8PEW - chains H and m of the 34 polymer chains in the assembly; structure by electron microscopy, 4.30 A resolution (low resolution: residue-level contacts below are approximate; hydrogen-bond / salt-bridge calls are withheld).

[Chain H]
Name: Transcription termination factor Rho
Source organism: Escherichia coli
Notes: EC 3.6.4.-
UniProtKB: A0A0A0GPI6 (A0A0A0GPI6_ECOLX); residues 1-419 here correspond to UniProt positions 25-443 (UniProt number = residue number + 24)
Chain sequence (419 residues; numbered 1 to 419; the number before each row is that of its first residue):
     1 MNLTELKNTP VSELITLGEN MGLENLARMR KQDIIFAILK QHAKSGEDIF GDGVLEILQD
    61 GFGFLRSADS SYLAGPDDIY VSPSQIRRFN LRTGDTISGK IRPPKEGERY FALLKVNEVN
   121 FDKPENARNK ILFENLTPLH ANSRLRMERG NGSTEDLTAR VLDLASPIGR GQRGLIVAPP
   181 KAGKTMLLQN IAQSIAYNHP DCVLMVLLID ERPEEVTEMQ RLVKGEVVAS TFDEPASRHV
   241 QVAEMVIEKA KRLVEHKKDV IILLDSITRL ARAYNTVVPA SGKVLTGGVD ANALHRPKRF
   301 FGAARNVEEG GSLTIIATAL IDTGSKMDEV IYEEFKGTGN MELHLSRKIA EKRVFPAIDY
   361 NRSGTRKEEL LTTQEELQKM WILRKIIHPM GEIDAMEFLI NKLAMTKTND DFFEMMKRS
Ion coordination: Mg2+: T185 (together with ATP-gamma-S)
Residues lining bound ligands: ATP-gamma-S (AGS; phosphothiophosphoric acid-adenylate ester): K181, A182, G183, K184, T185, M186, F355

[Chain m]
Name: Polarity suppression protein
Source organism: Enterobacteria phage P4
UniProtKB: P05460 (VPSU_BPP4); numbering as in UniProt (aligned over 1-190)
Chain sequence (190 residues; row label = number of the first residue in the row):
     1 MESTALQQAF DTCQNNKAAW LQRKNELAAA EQEYLRLLSG EGRNVSRLDE LRNIIEVRKW
    61 QVNQAAGRYI RSHEAVQHIS IRDRLNDFMQ QHGTALAAAL APELMGYSEL TAIARNCAIQ
   121 RATDALREAL LSWLAKGEKI NYSAQDSDIL TTIGFRPDVA SVDDSREKFT PAQNMIFSRK
   181 SAQLASRQSV
Disordered / not traced: 1-3

[Interface between chain H and chain m]
Pairs across the interface (31):
  L139(H) - R187(m)
  N142(H) - Q183(m)
  N142(H) - R187(m)
  S143(H) - E50(m)
  R144(H) - D49(m)
  R146(H) - V45(m)
  R149(H) - R43(m)
  R170(H) - S46(m)
  Y197(H) - R43(m)
  N198(H) - R43(m)
  N198(H) - N44(m)
  H199(H) - N44(m)
  H199(H) - V45(m)
  H199(H) - S46(m)
  P200(H) - N44(m)
  D201(H) - N44(m)
  E308(H) - R187(m)
  K367(H) - R179(m)
  E369(H) - I176(m)
  E369(H) - K180(m)
  L370(H) - R179(m)
  L370(H) - K180(m)
  L371(H) - N53(m)
  T372(H) - N53(m)
  T373(H) - R52(m)
  T373(H) - N53(m)
  T373(H) - E56(m)
  Q374(H) - E56(m)
  Q374(H) - Q173(m)
  Q374(H) - F177(m)
  E375(H) - E56(m)
Interface residues without a listed pair, chain H (23 interface residues in all): L145, E309
Interface residues without a listed pair, chain m (17 interface residues in all): V190

[Summary]
23 residues of chain H face 17 of chain m across their interface. Ligands of chain H: ATP-gamma-S.
Chain H is Transcription termination factor Rho (Escherichia coli) and chain m is Polarity suppression protein
(Enterobacteria phage P4); the structure, Rho-ATPgS-Psu complex III expanded, was determined by electron
microscopy, deposited together with 8PEU, 8PEX, 8PEY, 9GCS and 9GCT.
